5H1S - chains A and Y of the 32 polymer chains in the assembly; structure by electron microscopy, 3.50 A resolution.

# Chain A
Molecule: 23S rRNA
Organism: Spinacia oleracea
Sequence (2810 nucleotides; numbered 1 to 2810 plus 1 insertion-coded residue; 1 number in that range is skipped by the numbering (no residue carries it; nothing is unmodelled there); the number before each row is that of its first residue):
     1 UUCAAACGAG GAAAGGCUUA CGGUGGAUAC CUAGGCACCC AGAGACGAGG AAGGGCGUAU
    61 UAAUCGACGA AAUGCUUCGG GGAGUUGAAA AUAAGCAGAG AUCCGGAGAU UCCCGAAUAG
   121 GUCAACCUUU CGAACUUCUG CUGAAUCCAU GGGCAGGCAA GAGACAACCU GGCGAACUGA
   181 AACAUCUUAG UAGCCAGAGG AAAAGAAAGC AAAAGCGAUU CCCGUAGUAG CGGCGAGCGA
   241 AAUGGGAGCA GCCUAAACCG UGAAAACGGG GUUGUGGGAG AGCAAUACAA GCGUCGUGCU
   301 GCUAGGCGAA UCAGUGGAGU GCGGAACCCU AGAUGGUGAA AGUCCAGUAG CCGAAAGCAU
   361 CACUAGCUUA UGCUCUGACC CGAGUAGCAU GGGGCACGUG GAAUCCCGUG UGAAUCAGCA
   421 AGGACCACCU UGCAAGGCUA AAUACUCCUG GGUGACCGAU AGCGAAGUAG UACCGUGAGG
   481 GAAGGGUGAA AAGAACCCCC AUCGGGGAGU GAAAUAGAAC AUGAAACCGU AAGCUCUCAA
   541 GCAGUGGGAG GGGGACCAGA CCCUGACCGC GUGCCUGUUG AAGAAUGAGC CGGCGACUCA
   601 UAGGCAGUGG CUUGGUUAAG GGAACCCACC GGAGCCGUAG CGAAAGCGAG UCUUCAUAGG
   661 GCAAUUGUCA CUGCUUAUGG ACCCGAACCU GGGUGAUCUA UCCAUGACCA GGAUGAAGCU
   721 UGGGUGAAAC UAAGUGGAGG UCCGAACCGA CUGAUGUUGA AGAAUCAGCG GAUGAGUUGU
   781 GGUUAGGGGU GAAAUGCCAC UCGAACCCAG AGCUAGCUGG UUCUCCCCGA AAUGCGUUGA
   841 GGCGCAGCAG UUGACUGGAC AUCUAGGGGU AAAGCACUGU UUCGGUGCGG GCCGCGAGAG
   901 CGGUACCAAA UCGAGGCAAA CUCUGAAUAC UAGAUAUGAC CUCCAAAUAA CAGGGGUCAA
   961 GGUCGGCCAG UGAGACGAUG GGGGAUAAGC UUCAUCGUCG AGAGGGAAAC AGCCCGGAUC
  1021 ACCAGCUAAG GCCCCUAAAU GACCGCUCAG UGAUAAAGGA GGUAGGGGUG CAGAGACAGC
  1081 CAGGAGGUUU GCCUAGAAGC AGCCACCCUU GAAAGAGUGC GUAAUAGCUC ACUGAUCGAG
  1141 CGCUCUUGCG CCGAAGAUGA ACGGGGCUAA GCGGUCUGCC GAAGCUGUGG GAUGUAAAAA
  1201 AACAUCGGUA GGGGAGCGUU CCGUGUUAGG GAGAAACGCG UGCGUGAGCC GCGUUGGACG
  1261 AAGCGGAAGC GAGAAUGUCG GCUUGAGUAA CGCAAACAUU GGUGAGAAUC CAAUGCCCCG
  1321 AAAACCUAAG GGUUCCUCCG CAAGGUUCGU CCACGGAGGG UGAGUCAGGG CCUAAGAUCA
  1381 GGCCGAAAGG CGUAGUCGAU GGACAACAGG UGAAUAUUCC UGUACUACCC CUUGUUGGUC
  1441 CCGAGGGACG GAGGAGGCUA GGUUAGCCGA AAGAUGGUUA UCGGUUCAAG GACGCAAGGU
  1501 GACCCUGUUU UUCAGGGUAA GAAGGGGUAG AGAAAAUGCC UCGAGCCAAU GUUCGAGUAC
  1561 CAGGCGCUAC GGCGCUGAAG UAACCGAUGC CAUACUCCCA GGAAAAGCUC GAACGACCUU
  1621 CAACAAAAGG GUACCUGUAC CCGAAACCGA CACAGGUAGG UAGGUAGAGA AUACCUAGGG
  1681 GCGCGAGACA ACUCUCUCUA AGGAACUCGG CAAAAUAGCC CCGUAACUUC GGGAGAAGGG
  1741 GUGCCCCCUC ACAAAGGGGG UCGAAGUGAC CAGGCCCGGG CGACUGUUUA CCAAAAACAC
  1801 AGGUCUCCGC AAAGUCGUAA GACCAUGUAU GGGGGCUGAC GCCUGCCCAG UGCCGGAAGG
  1861 UCAAGGAAGU UGGUGACCUG AUGACAGGGG AGCCGGCGAC CGAAGCCCCG GUGAACGGCG
  1921 GCCGUAACUA UAACGGUCCU AAGGUAGCGA AAUUCCUUGU CGGGUAAGUU CCGACCCGCA
  1981 CGAAAGGCGU AACGAUCUGG GCACUGUCUC GGAGAGAGGC UCGGUGAAAU AGACAUGUCU
  2041 GUGAAGAUGC GGACUACCUG CACCUGGACA GAAAGACCCU AUGAAGCUUU ACUGUUCCCU
  2101 GGGAUUGGCU UUGGGCUU
 2119A U
  2120 UCCUGCGCAG CUUAGGUGGA AGGCGAAGAA GGCCCCCUUC CGGGGGGGCC CGAGCCAUCA
  2180 GUGAGAUACC ACUCUGGAAG AGCUAGAAUU CUAACCUUGU GUCAGGACCU ACGGGCCAAG
  2240 GGACAUUCUC AGGUAGACAG UUUCUAUGGG GCGUAGGCCU CCCAAAAGGU AACGGAGGCG
  2300 UGCAAAGGUU UCCUCGGGCC GGACGGAGAU UGGCCCUCGA GUGCAAAGGC AGAAGGGAGC
  2360 UUGACUGCAA GACCCACCCG UCGAGCAGGG ACGAAAGUCG GCCUUAGUGA UCCGACGGUG
  2420 CCGAGUGGAA GGGCCGUCGC UCAACGGAUA AAAGUUACUC UAGGGAUAAC AGGCUGAUCU
  2480 UCCCCAAGAG UUCACAUCGA CGGGAAGGUU UGGCACCUCG AUGUCGGCUC UUCGCCACCU
  2540 GGGGCUGUAG UAUGUUCCAA GGGUUGGGCU GUUCGCCCAU UAAAGCGGUA CGUGAGCUGG
  2600 GUUCAGAACG UCGUGAGACA GUUCGGUCCA UAUCCGGUGU GGGCGUUAGA GCAUUGAGAG
  2660 GACCUUUCCC UAGUACGAGA GGACCGGGAA GGACGCACCU CUGGUGUACC AGUUAUCGUG
  2720 CCCACGGUAA ACGCUGGGUA GCCAAGUGCG GAGCGGAUAA CUGCUGAAAG CAUCUAAGUA
  2780 GUAAGCCCAC CCCAAGAUGA GUGCUCUCCU A
Not modelled in the structure: 556-559, 1508-1514
Covalent attachments: covalent link A48/A162; covalent link G143/G151, C259/G269, U856/G962; covalent link G1527/C1539, G2151/C2169

# Chain Y
Name: 50S ribosomal protein  L28
Organism: Spinacia oleracea
UniProtKB: A0A0K9RD02 (A0A0K9RD02_SPIOL); numbering as in UniProt (aligned over 72-148)
Amino-acid sequence (77 residues; numbered 72 to 148; the number before each row is that of its first residue):
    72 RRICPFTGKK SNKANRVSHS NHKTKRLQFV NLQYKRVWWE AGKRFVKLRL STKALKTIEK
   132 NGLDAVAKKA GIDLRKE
Not modelled in the structure: 146-148

# Interface between chain A and chain Y
Residue-residue contacts (77; chain A residue first):
  U150(A) with Leu-145(Y), sugar contact
  C173(A) with Lys-84(Y), phosphate contact
  G174(A) with Lys-96(Y), phosphate contact
  A175(A) with Lys-96(Y), salt bridge to the phosphate
  A184(A) with His-93(Y), sugar contact
  U185(A) with Asn-92(Y), hydrogen bond to the sugar; Lys-94(Y), phosphate contact
  C186(A) with Lys-94(Y), salt bridge to the phosphate
  G190(A) with Lys-96(Y), hydrogen bond to the base
  A266(A) with Lys-139(Y), phosphate contact
  A383(A) with Lys-131(Y), hydrogen bond to the sugar
  G384(A) with Lys-124(Y), hydrogen bond to the sugar; Lys-127(Y), base contact; Thr-128(Y), sugar contact; Lys-131(Y), salt bridge to the phosphate; Asn-132(Y), phosphate contact
  U385(A) with Lys-124(Y), salt bridge to the phosphate
  G391(A) with Asn-83(Y), base contact; Arg-97(Y), hydrogen bond to the sugar
  G392(A) with Ala-85(Y), sugar contact; Asn-86(Y), hydrogen bond to the sugar; Val-88(Y), phosphate contact
  G393(A) with Lys-84(Y), sugar contact; Asn-86(Y), phosphate contact; Lys-94(Y), phosphate contact
  U399(A) with Asn-92(Y), hydrogen bond to the phosphate
  C407(A) with Asn-83(Y), hydrogen bond to the base
  G408(A) with Lys-80(Y), salt bridge to the phosphate; Lys-81(Y), sugar contact; Asn-83(Y), sugar contact; Gln-99(Y), hydrogen bond to the base; Phe-100(Y), sugar contact; Val-101(Y), phosphate contact
  U409(A) with Lys-80(Y), salt bridge to the phosphate; Val-101(Y), phosphate contact; Asn-102(Y), phosphate contact
  G410(A) with Asn-102(Y), hydrogen bond to the phosphate; Thr-123(Y), phosphate contact; Lys-124(Y), phosphate contact
  U411(A) with Lys-127(Y), salt bridge to the phosphate
  G412(A) with Lys-124(Y), hydrogen bond to the base; Lys-127(Y), salt bridge to the phosphate
  C1384(A) with Tyr-105(Y), hydrogen bond to the phosphate
  G1385(A) with Arg-72(Y), hydrogen bond to the base; Arg-73(Y), salt bridge to the phosphate; Arg-120(Y), salt bridge to the phosphate
  A1386(A) with Arg-72(Y), phosphate contact; Arg-73(Y), hydrogen bond to the phosphate
  A1387(A) with Arg-72(Y), salt bridge to the phosphate
  U2093(A) with Ser-91(Y), hydrogen bond to the sugar
  G2094(A) with Arg-87(Y), phosphate contact; Ser-89(Y), phosphate contact; His-90(Y), hydrogen bond to the phosphate; Ser-91(Y), hydrogen bond to the phosphate; His-93(Y), sugar contact
  U2095(A) with Arg-87(Y), salt bridge to the phosphate; Thr-95(Y), sugar contact
  A2104(A) with Asn-102(Y), base contact; Thr-123(Y), sugar contact
  U2105(A) with Gln-104(Y), hydrogen bond to the base; Lys-106(Y), sugar contact
  U2106(A) with Lys-106(Y), salt bridge to the phosphate
  A2213(A) with Lys-106(Y), hydrogen bond to the sugar; Arg-107(Y), salt bridge to the phosphate
  C2214(A) with Arg-107(Y), salt bridge to the phosphate
  G2234(A) with Lys-118(Y), salt bridge to the phosphate
  U2246(A) with Gln-104(Y), base contact
  C2247(A) with Arg-73(Y), salt bridge to the phosphate; Phe-100(Y), hydrogen bond to the sugar; Val-101(Y), sugar contact; Asn-102(Y), hydrogen bond to the sugar
  U2248(A) with Gln-99(Y), phosphate contact; Phe-100(Y), hydrogen bond to the phosphate
  C2249(A) with Arg-97(Y), salt bridge to the phosphate; Gln-99(Y), phosphate contact
  A2449(A) with Ser-91(Y), base contact
  A2450(A) with Ser-91(Y), base contact
Other interface residues (no listed pair), chain A (47 interface residues in all): A149, G151, C1383, U2096, C2215, U2245
Other interface residues (no listed pair), chain Y (40 interface residues in all): Leu-98, Gly-113, Arg-115

# Summary
47 residues of chain A face 40 of chain Y across their interface; the contacts include 22 hydrogen bonds and
18 salt bridges. Among the polar pairs are G190(A)/Lys-96(Y), C407(A)/Asn-83(Y) and G408(A)/Gln-99(Y).
Chain A is 23S rRNA and chain Y is 50S ribosomal protein  L28, both from Spinacia oleracea; the structure,
Structure of the large subunit of the chloro-ribosome, was determined by electron microscopy.
